PDB entry 8YJU | electron microscopy, 3.78 A resolution | chains C and E of the 8 polymer chains in the assembly

Chain C:
Name: Proliferating cell nuclear antigen
Source organism: Homo sapiens
Reference sequence: P12004 (PCNA_HUMAN); residues 1-261 here = UniProt positions 1-261
Sequence (261 residues; row label = number of the first residue in the row):
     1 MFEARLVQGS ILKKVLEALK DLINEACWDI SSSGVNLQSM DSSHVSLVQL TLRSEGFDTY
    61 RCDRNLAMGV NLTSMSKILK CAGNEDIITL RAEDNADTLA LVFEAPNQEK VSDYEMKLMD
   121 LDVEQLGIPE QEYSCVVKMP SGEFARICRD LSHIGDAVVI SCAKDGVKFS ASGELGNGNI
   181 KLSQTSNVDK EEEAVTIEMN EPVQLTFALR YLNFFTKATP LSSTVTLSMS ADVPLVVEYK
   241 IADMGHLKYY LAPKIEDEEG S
Not modelled in the structure: 1, 255-261
Swiss-Prot annotation at these positions:
  - DNA-binding region: Arg61 to Lys80
  - modified residue: Lys14 (N6-acetyllysine), Lys77 (N6-acetyllysine), Lys80 (N6-acetyllysine), Tyr211 (Phosphotyrosine), Lys248 (N6-acetyllysine)
  - cross-link (Glycyl lysine isopeptide (Lys-Gly)): Lys164 (interchain with G-Cter in SUMO2), Lys254 (interchain with G-Cter in SUMO2)
  - natural variant: Ser228 (S228I: In ATLD2)
  - mutagenesis: Lys13 (K13R: Inhibits acetylation, recruitment to DNA damage sites, inducible ubiquitination and protein degradation, DNA replication and repair synthesis efficiencies, but homotrimer formation, nuclear ...), Lys14 (K14R: Inhibits acetylation, recruitment to DNA damage sites, inducible ubiquitination and protein degradation, DNA replication and repair synthesis efficiencies, but homotrimer formation, nuclear ...), Lys20 (K20R: Inhibits acetylation, recruitment to DNA damage sites, inducible ubiquitination and protein degradation, DNA replication and repair synthesis efficiencies, but homotrimer formation, nuclear ...), Met40 (M40A: Complete loss of interaction with UHRF2), Ser43 to Val45 (No effect on POLD3-binding. Impairs binding to ALKBH2), Lys77 (K77A: Inhibits recruitment to DNA damage sites, but nuclear localization is similar as the wild-type; in association with A-80 ...), Lys80 (K80A: Inhibits recruitment to DNA damage sites, but nuclear localization is similar as the wild-type; in association with A-77 ...), Gln125 to Ile128 (Strong decrease in POLD3-binding. Impairs binding to ALKBH2), Ile128 (I128A: Complete loss of interaction with UHRF2), Lys164 (K164R: Abolishes ubiquitination. No effect on interaction with SHPRH), Val188 to Lys190 (No effect on POLD3-binding. No effect on ALKBH2-binding), Tyr211 (Y211F: Alters chromatin-associated PCNA stability and its function in DNA replication and repair), 3 further mutagenesis entries in UniProt

Chain E:
Molecule: parent strand DNA
Source organism: Homo sapiens
Sequence (31 nucleotides; numbered 1 to 31; the number before each row is that of its first residue):
     1 AAAAAATTTT AAAAATTTTT TAAAAAAAAA A

Interface between chain C and chain E:
Pairs across the interface - 6 pairs, chain C then chain E:
  Lys20(C) - DA23(E)  salt bridge to the phosphate
  Lys20(C) - DA24(E)  salt bridge to the phosphate
  Asp21(C) - DA24(E)  phosphate contact
  Lys77(C) - DA23(E)  salt bridge to the phosphate
  Lys80(C) - DA23(E)  salt bridge to the phosphate
  Arg149(C) - DA26(E)  salt bridge to the phosphate
Also at the interface, not in a pair above, chain C (6 interface residues in all): Lys217
Also at the interface, not in a pair above, chain E (4 interface residues in all): DA25

In short:
6 residues of chain C and 4 residues of chain E are in contact; the contacts include 5 salt bridges. Polar
contacts include Lys20(C)-DA23(E), Lys20(C)-DA24(E) and Lys77(C)-DA23(E). From UniProt: 23 mutagenesis sites
on chain C.
Chain C is Proliferating cell nuclear antigen and chain E is parent strand DNA, both from Homo sapiens; the
structure, Structure of the human endogenous PCNA-FEN1 complex - State F, was determined by electron
microscopy together with 8YJH, 8YJL, 8YJQ, 8YJR, 8YJS, 8YJV, 8YJW and 8YJZ from the same study.
